1IG4 - chains C and A of the 3 polymer chains in the assembly; structure by solution NMR.

== Chain C ==
Molecule: 12-nt DNA strand
Sequence (12 nucleotides; each row starts with the number of its first residue):
   113 GTATCCGGAT AC
Modified / non-standard residues: 5CM (5-methyl-2'-deoxy-cytidine-5'-monophosphate) at position 118

== Chain A ==
Protein: Methyl-CpG Binding Protein
Organism: Homo sapiens
Notes: fragment: Methyl-CpG-binding domain
UniProt: Q9UIS9 (MBD1_HUMAN); residues 1-75 here = UniProt positions 1-75
Amino-acid sequence (75 residues; numbered 1 to 75; the number before each row is that of its first residue):
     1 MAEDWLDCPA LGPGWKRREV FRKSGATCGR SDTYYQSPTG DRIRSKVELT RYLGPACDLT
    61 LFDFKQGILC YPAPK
UniProt features mapped onto this chain:
  - mutagenesis: Arg-22 (R22A/K: Abolishes binding to methylated DNA), Arg-30 (R30A: Strongly reduces binding to methylated DNA; R30K: No loss of binding to methylated DNA), Asp-32 (D32A: Strongly reduces binding to methylated DNA), Tyr-34 (Y34A/F: Strongly reduces binding to methylated DNA), Arg-44 (R44A/K: Abolishes binding to methylated DNA), Ser-45 (S45A: Reduces binding to methylated DNA), Lys-46 (K46A: Strongly reduces binding to methylated DNA), Tyr-52 (Y52A: No loss of binding to methylated DNA), Phe-64 (F64A: Disrupts tertiary structure and abolishes DNA binding), Lys-65 (K65A: Strongly reduces binding to methylated DNA)
Reported in the primary citation:
  - binding site for the 12-nt DNA strand: Arg-18, Val-20, Arg-22, Lys-23, Ala-26, Thr-27, Tyr-34, Arg-42, Arg-44 to Glu-48
  - binding site for the 12-nt DNA strand (chain C): Ser-45, Lys-46, Val-47, Glu-48, Arg-51
  - contacts within the chain: Arg-22/Asp-32, Tyr-34/Arg-44
  - mutagenesis - R22A, R22K, R44A, R44K: abolished binding to the 12-nt DNA strand (chain C)
  - mutagenesis - R30A, D32A, Y34A, Y34F, S45A, K46A, K65A: decreased binding to the 12-nt DNA strand (chain C)
  - mutagenesis - R30K: unchanged binding to the 12-nt DNA strand (chain C)
  - conformationally variable residues (order/disorder transition): Arg-22 to Arg-30
  - specificity-determining residues: Tyr-34
  - mutagenesis - R22A, R44A, R44K: abolished binding to DNA
  - mutagenesis - R30A, D32A, K46A, K65A: decreased binding to DNA
  - mutagenesis - R30K: unchanged binding to DNA

== How chain C and chain A interact ==
Residue-residue contacts (11):
  DC117(C) / Ser-45(A)  phosphate contact
  DC117(C) / Lys-46(A)  phosphate contact
  DC117(C) / Val-47(A)  phosphate contact
  DC117(C) / Glu-48(A)  phosphate contact
  DC117(C) / Phe-64(A)  phosphate contact
  5CM_118(C) / Arg-44(A)  base contact
  5CM_118(C) / Ser-45(A)  phosphate contact
  5CM_118(C) / Val-47(A)  phosphate contact
  5CM_118(C) / Glu-48(A)  phosphate contact
  DG119(C) / Arg-44(A)  base contact
  DG120(C) / Arg-44(A)  base contact
Other interface residues (no listed pair), chain A (8 interface residues in all): Tyr-34, Arg-51

== Overview ==
The interface between chain C and chain A involves 4 residues on one side and 8 on the other. The paper
reports a binding site for the 12-nt DNA strand at Arg-18(A), Val-20(A) and Arg-22(A) among others; R30A, D32A
and Y34A of chain A, among others, reduce binding to the 12-nt DNA strand (chain C); 12 substitutions were
tested in all.
Chain C is a 12-nt DNA strand and chain A is Methyl-CpG Binding Protein (Homo sapiens); the structure,
Solution Structure of the Methyl-CpG-Binding Domain of Human MBD1 in Complex with Methylated DNA, was
determined by solution NMR.
